PDB entry 9MI6 | X-ray diffraction, 2.41 A resolution | chains A and B of the 4 polymer chains in the assembly

[Chain A]
Protein: IgG receptor FcRn large subunit p51
From: Homo sapiens
Reference sequence: P55899 (FCGRN_HUMAN); residues 1-274 here correspond to UniProt positions 24-297 (UniProt number = residue number + 23)
Chain sequence (280 residues; each row starts with the number of its first residue):
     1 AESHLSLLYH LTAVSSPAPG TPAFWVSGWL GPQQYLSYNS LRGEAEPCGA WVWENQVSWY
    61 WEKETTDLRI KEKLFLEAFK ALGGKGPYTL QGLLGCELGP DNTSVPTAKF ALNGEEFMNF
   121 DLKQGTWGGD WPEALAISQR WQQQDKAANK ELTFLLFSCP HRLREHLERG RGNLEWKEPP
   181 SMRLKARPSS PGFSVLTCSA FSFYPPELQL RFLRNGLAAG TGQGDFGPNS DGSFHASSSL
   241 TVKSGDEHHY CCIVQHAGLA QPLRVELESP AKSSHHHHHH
Not modelled in the structure: 1-3, 270-280
Construct notes: expression tag (275-280)
Cystine bridges: Cys96-Cys159, Cys198-Cys252
Glycans and other covalent adducts: N-acetylglucosamine (NAG) linked to Asn102
UniProt features mapped onto this chain:
  - region: Glu268 to Ser274 (Connecting peptide)
  - glycosylation: Asn102 (N-linked (GlcNAc...) asparagine)

[Chain B]
Protein: Beta-2-microglobulin
From: Homo sapiens
Reference sequence: P61769 (B2MG_HUMAN); residues 1-99 here correspond to UniProt positions 21-119 (UniProt number = residue number + 20)
Chain sequence (99 residues; numbered 1 to 99; the number before each row is that of its first residue):
     1 IQRTPKIQVY SRHPAENGKS NFLNCYVSGF HPSDIEVDLL KNGERIEKVE HSDLSFSKDW
    61 SFYLLYYTEF TPTEKDEYAC RVNHVTLSQP KIVKWDRDM
Cystine bridges: Cys25-Cys80
UniProt features mapped onto this chain:
  - modified residue: Gln2 (Pyrrolidone carboxylic acid)
  - glycosylation: Ile1 (N-linked (Glc) (glycation) isoleucine), Lys19 (N-linked (Glc) (glycation) lysine), Lys41 (N-linked (Glc) (glycation) lysine), Lys48 (N-linked (Glc) (glycation) lysine), Lys58 (N-linked (Glc) (glycation) lysine), Lys91 (N-linked (Glc) (glycation) lysine), Lys94 (N-linked (Glc) (glycation) lysine)

[Interface between chain A and chain B]
Residue-residue contacts (64; chain A residue first):
  Leu8(A) - Lys58(B)
  His10(A) - Ser55(B)
  His10(A) - Phe56(B)
  Leu11(A) - Phe56(B)
  Thr12(A) - Phe56(B)
  Thr12(A) - Phe62(B)
  Trp25(A) - Leu54(B)  hydrogen bond (side chain-backbone)
  Ser27(A) - Ser55(B)  hydrogen bond
  Trp29(A) - Ser55(B)
  Trp29(A) - Tyr63(B)
  Gln34(A) - Asp53(B)  hydrogen bond
  Ser37(A) - Asp53(B)  hydrogen bond
  Gln91(A) - His31(B)  hydrogen bond
  Gln91(A) - Phe56(B)
  Gln91(A) - Trp60(B)  hydrogen bond (side chain-backbone)
  Gln91(A) - Phe62(B)
  Gly92(A) - Phe56(B)
  Leu93(A) - Trp60(B)  hydrophobic
  Lys109(A) - Trp60(B)
  Phe110(A) - Trp60(B)
  Ala111(A) - Trp60(B)  hydrophobic
  Asn113(A) - Ile1(B)  hydrogen bond (backbone-backbone)
  Asn113(A) - His31(B)
  Gly114(A) - Ile1(B)
  Gly114(A) - His31(B)
  Glu115(A) - Ile1(B)
  Glu116(A) - Trp60(B)
  Ser181(A) - Pro14(B)
  Arg183(A) - Pro14(B)
  Arg183(A) - Glu16(B)  salt bridge
  Lys185(A) - Arg97(B)  hydrogen bond (side chain-backbone)
  Lys185(A) - Asp98(B)
  Arg187(A) - Asp96(B)  salt bridge
  Arg187(A) - Asp98(B)  salt bridge
  Arg187(A) - Met99(B)
  Thr197(A) - Asp98(B)
  Thr197(A) - Met99(B)
  Ser199(A) - Asp98(B)  hydrogen bond (side chain-backbone)
  Ser199(A) - Met99(B)
  Phe201(A) - Ser11(B)
  Phe201(A) - Arg12(B)
  Phe201(A) - His13(B)
  Phe201(A) - Pro14(B)  hydrophobic
  Phe201(A) - Met99(B)
  Ser202(A) - Arg12(B)
  Ser202(A) - His13(B)
  Asp225(A) - Lys6(B)  salt bridge
  Asp225(A) - Gln8(B)
  Phe226(A) - Gln8(B)  hydrogen bond (backbone-side chain)
  Phe226(A) - Tyr26(B)
  Gly227(A) - Tyr10(B)
  Pro228(A) - Tyr10(B)  hydrogen bond (backbone-side chain)
  Pro228(A) - Tyr26(B)
  Pro228(A) - Leu65(B)
  Asn229(A) - Arg12(B)
  Asn229(A) - Asn24(B)  hydrogen bond
  Asn229(A) - Leu65(B)
  Ser230(A) - Leu65(B)
  Ser230(A) - Tyr67(B)
  Asp231(A) - Arg12(B)  salt bridge
  His235(A) - Tyr10(B)
  His235(A) - Ser11(B)
  His235(A) - Met99(B)  hydrogen bond (side chain-backbone)
  Ser237(A) - Met99(B)
Also at the interface, not in a pair above, chain A (39 interface residues in all): Val14, Thr89, Ala186
Also at the interface, not in a pair above, chain B (29 interface residues in all): Ala15, Ser33, Asp59

[In short]
Chain A and chain B form an interface of 39 and 29 residues respectively, with 13 hydrogen bonds and 5 salt
bridges. Among the polar pairs are Arg183(A)-Glu16(B), Arg187(A)-Asp96(B) and Arg187(A)-Asp98(B).
N-acetylglucosamine is covalently linked to Asn102(A).
Chain A is IgG receptor FcRn large subunit p51 and chain B is Beta-2-microglobulin, both from Homo sapiens;
the structure, Crystal structure of human FcRn in complex with nipocalimab Fab fragment, was determined by
X-ray diffraction.
